6BCT - chains A and D of the 3 polymer chains in the assembly; structure by X-ray diffraction, 2.73 A resolution.

[Chain A]
Name: Ribosomal protein 3/homing endonuclease-like fusion protein
Source organism: Leptographium truncatum
UniProt: C7SWF3 (C7SWF3_9PEZI); residues 1-315 here correspond to UniProt positions 398-712 (UniProt number = residue number + 397)
Amino-acid sequence (315 residues; row label = number of the first residue in the row):
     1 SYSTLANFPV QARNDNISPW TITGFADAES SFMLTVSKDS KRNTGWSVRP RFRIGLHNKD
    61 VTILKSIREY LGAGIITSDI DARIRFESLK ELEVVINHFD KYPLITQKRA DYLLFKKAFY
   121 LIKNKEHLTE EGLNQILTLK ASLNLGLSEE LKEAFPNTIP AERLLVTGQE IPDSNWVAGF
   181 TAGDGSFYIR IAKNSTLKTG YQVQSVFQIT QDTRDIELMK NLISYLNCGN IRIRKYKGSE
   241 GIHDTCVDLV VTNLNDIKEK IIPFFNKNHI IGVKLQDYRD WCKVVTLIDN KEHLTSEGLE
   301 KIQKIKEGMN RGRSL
Unresolved in the structure: 1-15, 236-244, 315
Differences from the reference sequence: engineered mutation Asp184 (Glu581 in C7SWF3)
Ion coordination: Ca2+ site 1: Ala28, Asp184 (shared with 1 residue of chain B; DC15(D) of chain D); Ca2+ site 2: Glu29, Gly183 (shared with 1 residue of chain B; DG16(D) of chain D); Ca2+ site 3: Glu29, Asp184 (shared with 2 residues of chain B; DC15(D), DG16(D) of chain D)
From the paper describing this entry:
  - mutagenesis - E184D: increased catalytic activity on non-cognate substrates
  - mutagenesis - E184D: increased growth in response to multiple central 4 substrates

[Chain D]
Molecule: 27-nt DNA strand
Sequence (27 nucleotides; row label = number of the first residue in the row):
     1 CAAATGCTCC TAACCGACGT TTAGACA
Ion coordination: Ca2+ site 1: DC15 (shared with Ala28(A), Asp184(A) of chain A; 1 residue of chain B); Ca2+ site 2: DC15, DG16 (shared with Glu29(A), Asp184(A) of chain A; 2 residues of chain B); Ca2+ site 3: DG16 (shared with Glu29(A), Gly183(A) of chain A; 1 residue of chain B)

[How chain A and chain D interact]
Pairs across the interface (49):
  Glu29(A) - DG16(D)  phosphate contact
  Lys41(A) - DA2(D)  phosphate contact
  Arg42(A) - DA3(D)  sugar contact
  Arg42(A) - DA4(D)  hydrogen bond to the base
  Asn43(A) - DA2(D)  phosphate contact
  Asn43(A) - DA3(D)  hydrogen bond to the phosphate
  Arg49(A) - DT5(D)  base contact
  Arg49(A) - DG6(D)  hydrogen bond to the base
  Arg49(A) - DC7(D)  base contact
  Arg51(A) - DC7(D)  base contact
  Arg83(A) - DC9(D)  base contact
  Arg83(A) - DC10(D)  base contact
  Arg85(A) - DG6(D)  sugar contact
  Arg85(A) - DC7(D)  salt bridge to the phosphate
  Glu87(A) - DC7(D)  hydrogen bond to the base
  Ser88(A) - DT5(D)  phosphate contact
  Leu89(A) - DT5(D)  hydrogen bond to the phosphate
  Lys125(A) - DA3(D)  phosphate contact
  Lys125(A) - DA4(D)  salt bridge to the phosphate
  His127(A) - DA4(D)  salt bridge to the phosphate
  Leu128(A) - DA3(D)  phosphate contact
  Gly183(A) - DG16(D)  phosphate contact
  Asp184(A) - DC15(D)  phosphate contact
  Asp184(A) - DG16(D)  phosphate contact
  Gly185(A) - DG16(D)  sugar contact
  Gly185(A) - DA17(D)  phosphate contact
  Ser186(A) - DG16(D)  sugar contact
  Ser186(A) - DA17(D)  hydrogen bond to the phosphate
  Tyr188(A) - DC18(D)  hydrogen bond to the base
  Ile191(A) - DT20(D)  phosphate contact
  Ala192(A) - DT20(D)  base contact
  Ala192(A) - DT21(D)  base contact
  Lys193(A) - DT20(D)  phosphate contact
  Gln208(A) - DG16(D)  base contact
  Gln208(A) - DA17(D)  hydrogen bond to the base
  Thr210(A) - DC15(D)  sugar contact
  Thr210(A) - DG16(D)  base contact
  Gln211(A) - DC15(D)  phosphate contact
  Asp212(A) - DC15(D)  hydrogen bond to the phosphate
  Arg234(A) - DC15(D)  base contact
  Arg234(A) - DG16(D)  hydrogen bond to the base
  Arg234(A) - DA17(D)  base contact
  Cys246(A) - DC14(D)  sugar contact
  Cys246(A) - DC15(D)  base contact
  Met309(A) - DC18(D)  phosphate contact
  Asn310(A) - DA17(D)  phosphate contact
  Asn310(A) - DC18(D)  hydrogen bond to the phosphate
  Arg311(A) - DA17(D)  phosphate contact
  Arg311(A) - DC18(D)  sugar contact
Other interface residues (no listed pair), chain A (39 interface residues in all): Ile75, Glu91, Ile122, Phe187, Arg232, Lys274, Lys306, Gly312
Other interface residues (no listed pair), chain D (17 interface residues in all): DT8, DG19

[Overview]
The interface between chain A and chain D involves 39 residues on one side and 17 on the other, with 11
hydrogen bonds and 3 salt bridges. Polar contacts include Arg42(A)-DA4(D), Arg49(A)-DG6(D) and
Glu87(A)-DC7(D). From the paper: E184D of chain A increases catalytic activity on non-cognate substrates;
E184D of chain A increases growth in response to multiple central 4 substrates.
Here chain A is Ribosomal protein 3/homing endonuclease-like fusion protein (Leptographium truncatum) and
chain D is a 27-nt DNA strand. Entry 6BCT (I-LtrI E184D bound to non-cognate C4 substrate (pre-cleavage
complex)) was determined by X-ray diffraction (same publication as 6BCE, 6BCF, 6BCG, 6BCI and 6BCN).
